Entry 7UIJ (X-ray diffraction, 2.70 A resolution); this record covers chains B and D of the 6 polymer chains in the assembly.

== Chain B ==
Molecule: Monoclonal B5 Fab Light Chain
Organism: Mus musculus
Notes: antibody fragment or engineered binder
Chain sequence (214 residues; each row starts with the number of its first residue):
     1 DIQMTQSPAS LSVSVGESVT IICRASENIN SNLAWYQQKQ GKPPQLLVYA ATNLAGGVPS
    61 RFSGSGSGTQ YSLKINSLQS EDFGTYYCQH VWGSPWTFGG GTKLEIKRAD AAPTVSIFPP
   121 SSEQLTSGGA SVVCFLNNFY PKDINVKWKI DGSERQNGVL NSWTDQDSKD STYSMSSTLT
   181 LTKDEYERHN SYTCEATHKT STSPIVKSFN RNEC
Unresolved in the structure: 209-214
Disulfide bonds: Cys23-Cys88, Cys134-Cys194

== Chain D ==
Molecule: Outer surface protein C
Organism: Borreliella burgdorferi B31
UniProt: Q07337 (OSPC_BORBU); residues 38-201 here = UniProt positions 38-201
Chain sequence (164 residues; row label = number of the first residue in the row):
    38 KGPNLTEISK KITDSNAVLL AVKEVEALLS SIDEIAAKAI GKKIHQNNGL DTENNHNGSL
    98 LAGAYAISTL IKQKLDGLKN EGLKEKIDAA KKCSETFTNK LKEKHTDLGK EGVTDADAKE
   158 AILKTNGTKT KGAEELGKLF ESVEVLSKAA KEMLANSVKE LTSP
Unresolved in the structure: 38-42, 201
Swiss-Prot annotation at these positions:
  - natural variant: Asp51 (D51E: In strain: 2591), Leu56 (L56V: In strain: 2591), Ala64 to Ser67 (sequence variant, change not given here; In strain: 2591), Ile72 to His93 (sequence variant, change not given here; In strain: 2591), Ala103 (A103V: In strain: 2591), Lys109 to Gln110 (sequence variant, change not given here; In strain: 2591), Glu118 to Gly119 (sequence variant, change not given here; In strain: 2591), Asp125 to Ala126 (sequence variant, change not given here; In strain: 2591), Ser131 to Thr133 (sequence variant, change not given here; In strain: 2591), Asn136 (N136D: In strain: 2591), Glu140 to Asp144 (sequence variant, change not given here; In strain: 2591), Lys147 to Val150 (sequence variant, change not given here; In strain: 2591), 5 further natural variant entries in UniProt
  - mutagenesis: Lys60 (K60Y: Wild-type virulence in mice, no antibody response in mice, decreased heart colonization-), Glu61 to Glu63 (Bacteria are non-infectious in mice, no antibody response in mice, increased affinity for human plasminogen), Glu61 (E61Q: Bacteria are non-infectious in mice, no antibody response in mice), Glu63 (E63Q: Wild-type virulence in mice, no antibody response in mice, colonizes organs like wild-type)

== Chain B / chain D interface ==
Residue-residue contacts - 13 pairs, chain B then chain D:
  Asn30(B) with Lys75(D), hydrogen bond (backbone-side chain)
  Ser31(B) with Lys75(D)
  Asn32(B) with Lys75(D), hydrogen bond
  Tyr49(B) with Leu160(D); Thr162(D), hydrogen bond; Asn163(D)
  Ala50(B) with Ala74(D); Lys75(D)
  Thr52(B) with Lys79(D), hydrogen bond; Lys156(D)
  Asn53(B) with Ala74(D), hydrogen bond (side chain-backbone); Lys156(D), hydrogen bond
  Ser67(B) with Asn85(D), hydrogen bond (side chain-backbone)
Also at the interface, not in a pair above, chain D (10 interface residues in all): Glu71, Leu87

== In short ==
Chain B and chain D form an interface of 8 and 10 residues respectively, with 7 hydrogen bonds. Polar contacts
include Asn30(B)-Lys75(D), Asn32(B)-Lys75(D) and Tyr49(B)-Thr162(D). UniProt lists 4 mutagenesis sites on
chain D.
Chain B is Monoclonal B5 Fab Light Chain (Mus musculus) and chain D is Outer surface protein C (Borreliella
burgdorferi B31); the structure, Structural studies of B5-OspC complex, was determined by X-ray diffraction,
deposited together with 7UJ2.
